Entry 7C2K (electron microscopy, 2.93 A resolution); this record covers chains B and C of the 6 polymer chains in the assembly.

# Chain B
Name: Non-structural protein 8
Source organism: Severe acute respiratory syndrome coronavirus 2
UniProt: P0DTD1 (R1AB_SARS2); residues 1-198 here correspond to UniProt positions 3943-4140 (UniProt number = residue number + 3942)
Amino-acid sequence (200 residues; each row starts with the number of its first residue; numbers below 1 keep their minus sign (Gly-1 is residue -1)):
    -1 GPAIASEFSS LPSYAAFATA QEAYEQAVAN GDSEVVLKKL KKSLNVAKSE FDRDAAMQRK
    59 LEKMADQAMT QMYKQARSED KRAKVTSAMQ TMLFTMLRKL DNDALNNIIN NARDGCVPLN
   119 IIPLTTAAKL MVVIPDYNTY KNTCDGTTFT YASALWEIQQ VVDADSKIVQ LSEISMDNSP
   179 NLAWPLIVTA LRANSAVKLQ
Not modelled in the structure: -1 to 75, 193-198
Differences from the reference sequence: expression tag (-1 to 0)
Swiss-Prot annotation at these positions:
  - site: Gln198 (Cleavage)
From the paper describing this entry:
  - binding site for the 29-nt RNA strand: Arg80

# Chain C
Name: Non-structural protein 7
Source organism: Severe acute respiratory syndrome coronavirus 2
UniProt: P0DTD1 (R1AB_SARS2); residues 1-83 here correspond to UniProt positions 3860-3942 (UniProt number = residue number + 3859)
Amino-acid sequence (85 residues; each row starts with the number of its first residue; numbers below 1 keep their minus sign (Gly-1 is residue -1)):
    -1 GPSKMSDVKC TSVVLLSVLQ QLRVESSSKL WAQCVQLHND ILLAKDTTEA FEKMVSLLSV
    59 LLSMQGAVDI NKLCEEMLDN RATLQ
Not modelled in the structure: -1, 73-83
Differences from the reference sequence: expression tag (-1 to 0)
Swiss-Prot annotation at these positions:
  - site: Gln83 (Cleavage)

# Chain B / chain C interface
Contacting residue pairs (5):
  Ala162(B) - Ser26(C)
  Asp163(B) - Ser24(C)
  Asp163(B) - Ser26(C)  hydrogen bond
  Pro178(B) - Lys27(C)  hydrogen bond (backbone-side chain)
  Asn179(B) - Lys27(C)  hydrogen bond (backbone-side chain)
Also at the interface, not in a pair above, chain B (6 interface residues in all): Leu180, Ala181
Also at the interface, not in a pair above, chain C (4 interface residues in all): Ser25

# In short
The interface between chain B and chain C involves 6 residues on one side and 4 on the other; the contacts
include 3 hydrogen bonds. Polar pairs include Asp163(B)-Ser26(C), Pro178(B)-Lys27(C) and Asn179(B)-Lys27(C).
From the paper: a binding site for the 29-nt RNA strand at Arg80(B).
Chain B is Non-structural protein 8 and chain C is Non-structural protein 7, both from Severe acute
respiratory syndrome coronavirus 2; the structure, COVID-19 RNA-dependent RNA polymerase pre-translocated
catalytic complex, was determined by electron microscopy (same publication as 7BZF).
